2FPM - chain A; structure by X-ray diffraction, 2.00 A resolution.

# Chain A
Name: DNA repair and recombination protein radA
Organism: Methanococcus voltae
UniProt: O73948 (RADA_METVO); residue numbers follow UniProt; this construct covers 1-322
Amino-acid sequence (322 residues; each row starts with the number of its first residue):
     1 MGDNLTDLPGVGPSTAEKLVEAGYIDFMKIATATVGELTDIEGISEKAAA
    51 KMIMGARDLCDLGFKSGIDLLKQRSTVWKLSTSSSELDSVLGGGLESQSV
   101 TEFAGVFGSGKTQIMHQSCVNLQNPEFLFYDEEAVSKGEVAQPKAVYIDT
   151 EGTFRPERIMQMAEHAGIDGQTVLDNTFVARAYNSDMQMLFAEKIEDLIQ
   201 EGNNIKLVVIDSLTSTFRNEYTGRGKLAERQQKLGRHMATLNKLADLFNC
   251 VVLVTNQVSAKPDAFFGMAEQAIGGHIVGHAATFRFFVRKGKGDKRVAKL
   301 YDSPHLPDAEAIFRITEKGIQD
Not modelled in the structure: 1-4, 262-268
Sequence notes: engineered mutation Gly2 (Ser in O73948)
Swiss-Prot annotation at these positions:
  - binding site (ATP): Gly105 to Thr112
Metal / ion sites: K+ site 1: Thr6, Leu8, Val11, Glu164; Mg2+ site 1: Gln98, Asp246; Mg2+ site 2: Thr112 (together with AMP-PNP); K+ site 2: Glu151, His280 (together with AMP-PNP); K+ site 3: Gly279, His280, Ala282, Asp302 (together with AMP-PNP)
Small-molecule neighbours: AMP-PNP (ANP; phosphoaminophosphonic acid-adenylate ester): Val106, Phe107, Gly108, Ser109, Gly110, Lys111, Thr112, Gln113, Glu151, Arg158, Gln161, Arg296, Ile315, Thr316, Glu317

# Summary
Bound to chain A: AMP-PNP. Thr6, Leu8, Val11 and Glu164 coordinate K+ site 1. Gln98 and Asp246 coordinate Mg2+
site 1. UniProt lists 8 ATP-binding residues.
Chain A is DNA repair and recombination protein radA (Methanococcus voltae); the structure, RadA recombinase
in complex with AMP-PNP and high concentration of K+, was determined by X-ray diffraction (same publication as
2FPK and 2FPL).
